9CBL - chains A and B of the 4 polymer chains in the assembly; structure by electron microscopy, 2.80 A resolution.

== Chain A ==
Protein: Guanine nucleotide-binding protein G(i) subunit alpha-1
From: Rattus norvegicus
UniProt: P10824 (GNAI1_RAT); numbering as in UniProt (aligned over 1-354)
Amino-acid sequence (379 residues; row label = number of the first residue in the row; numbers below 1 keep their minus sign (Met-24 is residue -24)):
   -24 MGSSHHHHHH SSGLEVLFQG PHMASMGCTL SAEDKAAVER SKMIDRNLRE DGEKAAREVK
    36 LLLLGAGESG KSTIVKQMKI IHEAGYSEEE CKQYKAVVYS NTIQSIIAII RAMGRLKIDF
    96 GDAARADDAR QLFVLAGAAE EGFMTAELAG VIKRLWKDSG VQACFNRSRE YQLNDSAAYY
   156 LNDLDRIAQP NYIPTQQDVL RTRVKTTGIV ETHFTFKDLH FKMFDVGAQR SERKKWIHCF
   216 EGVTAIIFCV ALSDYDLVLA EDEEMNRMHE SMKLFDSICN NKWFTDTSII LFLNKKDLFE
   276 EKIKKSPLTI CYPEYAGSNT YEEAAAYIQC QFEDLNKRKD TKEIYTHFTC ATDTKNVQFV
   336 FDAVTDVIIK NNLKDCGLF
Unresolved in the structure: -24 to 10, 54-181, 325-329
Sequence notes: initiating methionine (-24); expression tag (-23 to 0); engineered mutation Ala203 (Gly in P10824)
Curated features (UniProtKB/Swiss-Prot):
  - region: Lys35 to Thr48 (G1 motif), Asp173 to Thr181 (G2 motif), Phe196 to Gly202, Gln204, Arg205 (G3 motif), Ile265 to Asp272 (G4 motif), Thr324 to Thr329 (G5 motif)
  - binding site (GTP): Glu43 to Thr48, Asp150, Ser151, Leu175 to Arg178, Asp200 to Gly202, Gln204, Asn269 to Asp272, Ala326
  - binding site (Mg(2+)): Ser47, Thr181
  - lipidation: Gly2 (N-myristoyl glycine), Cys3 (S-palmitoyl cysteine)
From the paper describing this entry:
  - mutagenesis - K345A: abolished signaling with Endolysin, Alpha-2A adrenergic receptor
  - mutagenesis - L194A, F336A: decreased signaling with Endolysin, Alpha-2A adrenergic receptor

== Chain B ==
Protein: Guanine nucleotide-binding protein G(I)/G(S)/G(T) subunit beta-1
From: Bos taurus
UniProt: P62871 (GBB1_BOVIN); numbering as in UniProt (aligned over 2-340)
Amino-acid sequence (339 residues; numbered 2 to 340; the number before each row is that of its first residue):
     2 SELDQLRQEA EQLKNQIRDA RKACADATLS QITNNIDPVG RIQMRTRRTL RGHLAKIYAM
    62 HWGTDSRLLV SASQDGKLII WDSYTTNKVH AIPLRSSWVM TCAYAPSGNY VACGGLDNIC
   122 SIYNLKTREG NVRVSRELAG HTGYLSCCRF LDDNQIVTSS GDTTCALWDI ETGQQTTTFT
   182 GHTGDVMSLS LAPDTRLFVS GACDASAKLW DVREGMCRQT FTGHESDINA ICFFPNGNAF
   242 ATGSDDATCR LFDLRADQEL MTYSHDNIIC GITSVSFSKS GRLLLAGYDD FNCNVWDALK
   302 ADRAGVLAGH DNRVSCLGVT DDGMAVATGS WDSFLKIWN
Unresolved in the structure: 2
Curated features (UniProtKB/Swiss-Prot):
  - modified residue: Ser2 (N-acetylserine), His266 (Phosphohistidine)

== Chain A / chain B interface ==
Residue-residue contacts (43):
  Ala12(A) - Thr86(B)
  Ala12(A) - Asn88(B)
  Arg15(A) - Lys89(B)
  Ser16(A) - Asn88(B)
  Ser16(A) - Lys89(B)
  Ile19(A) - Lys89(B)
  Ile19(A) - Val90(B)
  Ile19(A) - Ala92(B)  hydrophobic
  Asp20(A) - Lys89(B)  salt bridge
  Leu23(A) - Gly53(B)
  Leu23(A) - Ile80(B)  hydrophobic
  Leu23(A) - Lys89(B)
  Gly27(A) - Leu55(B)
  Thr182(A) - Asp118(B)  hydrogen bond (backbone-backbone)
  Thr182(A) - Asn119(B)
  Gly183(A) - Leu117(B)
  Gly183(A) - Asp118(B)
  Gly183(A) - Asn119(B)
  Ile184(A) - Leu117(B)  hydrogen bond (backbone-backbone)
  Gln204(A) - Leu117(B)
  Gln204(A) - Asn119(B)
  Gln204(A) - Tyr145(B)
  Ser206(A) - Tyr145(B)
  Ser206(A) - Gly162(B)
  Ser206(A) - Asp186(B)
  Glu207(A) - Asp186(B)  hydrogen bond (backbone-side chain)
  Glu207(A) - Cys204(B)
  Lys209(A) - Asp228(B)  salt bridge
  Lys210(A) - Tyr145(B)
  Lys210(A) - Met188(B)
  Lys210(A) - Cys204(B)
  Lys210(A) - Asp228(B)  salt bridge
  Lys210(A) - Asn230(B)
  Lys210(A) - Asp246(B)  salt bridge
  Trp211(A) - Leu117(B)  hydrophobic
  His213(A) - Lys57(B)  hydrogen bond (backbone-side chain)
  His213(A) - Tyr59(B)
  Cys214(A) - Tyr59(B)
  Cys214(A) - Gln75(B)
  Cys214(A) - Trp99(B)
  Phe215(A) - Trp99(B)  hydrophobic
  Glu216(A) - Lys57(B)  salt bridge
  Trp258(A) - Arg314(B)
Interface residues without a listed pair, chain A (22 interface residues in all): Phe199
Interface residues without a listed pair, chain B (32 interface residues in all): Arg52, Lys78, Asp83, Thr87, His91, Met101, Gly144, Trp332

== Overview ==
Chain A and chain B form an interface of 22 and 32 residues respectively; the contacts include 4 hydrogen
bonds and 5 salt bridges. Polar pairs include Asp20(A)-Lys89(B), Lys209(A)-Asp228(B) and Lys210(A)-Asp228(B).
The paper reports that L194A and F336A of chain A reduce signaling with Endolysin, Alpha-2A adrenergic
receptor; K345A of chain A abolishes signaling with Endolysin, Alpha-2A adrenergic receptor.
Here chain A is Guanine nucleotide-binding protein G(i) subunit alpha-1 (Rattus norvegicus) and chain B is
Guanine nucleotide-binding protein G(I)/G(S)/G(T) subunit beta-1 (Bos taurus). Entry 9CBL (Cryo-EM structure
of epinephrine-bound alpha-2A-adrenergic receptor in complex with heterotrimeric Gi-protein) was determined by
electron microscopy together with 9CBM from the same study.
